PDB entry 7AU5 | X-ray diffraction, 2.20 A resolution | chains B and C of the 6 polymer chains in the assembly

== Chain B ==
Name: Tubulin beta-2B chain
Source organism: Bos taurus
UniProtKB: Q6B856 (TBB2B_BOVIN); the author numbering skips numbers that UniProt does not, so the offset changes along the chain: 1-42 = UniProt 1-42; 45-360 = UniProt 43-358; 369-455 = UniProt 359-445
Chain sequence (445 residues; each row starts with the number of its first residue; note: 10 numbers in that range are skipped by the numbering (no residue carries them; nothing is unmodelled there)):
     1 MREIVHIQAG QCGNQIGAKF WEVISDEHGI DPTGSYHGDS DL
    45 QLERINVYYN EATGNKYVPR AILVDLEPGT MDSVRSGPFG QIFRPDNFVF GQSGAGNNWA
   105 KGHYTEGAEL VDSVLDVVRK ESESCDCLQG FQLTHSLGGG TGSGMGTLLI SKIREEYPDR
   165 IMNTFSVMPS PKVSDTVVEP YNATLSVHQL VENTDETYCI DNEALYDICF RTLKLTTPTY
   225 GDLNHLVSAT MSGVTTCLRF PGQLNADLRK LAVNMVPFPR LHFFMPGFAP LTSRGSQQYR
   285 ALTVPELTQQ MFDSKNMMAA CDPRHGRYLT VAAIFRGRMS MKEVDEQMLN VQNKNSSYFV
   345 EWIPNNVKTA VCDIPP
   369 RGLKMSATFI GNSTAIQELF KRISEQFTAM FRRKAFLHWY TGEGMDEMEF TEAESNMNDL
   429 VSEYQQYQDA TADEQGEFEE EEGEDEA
Not modelled in the structure: 247-249, 279-280, 439-455
UniProt features mapped onto this chain:
  - motif: Met1 to Ile4 (MREI motif)
  - binding site (GTP): Gln11, Glu71, Ser140, Gly144, Thr145, Gly146, Asn206, Asn228
  - binding site (Mg(2+)): Glu71
  - modified residue: Ser40 (Phosphoserine), Thr57 (Phosphothreonine), Lys60 (N6-acetyllysine), Ser174 (Phosphoserine), Thr287 (Phosphothreonine), Thr292 (Phosphothreonine), Arg320 (Omega-N-methylarginine), Glu448 (5-glutamyl polyglutamate)
  - cross-link (Glycyl lysine isopeptide (Lys-Gly)): Lys60 (interchain with G-Cter in ubiquitin), Lys326 (interchain with G-Cter in ubiquitin)
Ion coordination: Mg2+: Gln11 (together with GDP); Ca2+ near Glu113 (its only coordinating residue here)
Small-molecule neighbours:
  - GDP (guanosine-5'-diphosphate): Gly10, Gln11, Cys12, Gln15, Ile16, Asp69, Ala99, Asn101, Ser140, Gly142, Gly143, Gly144, Thr145, Gly146, Ser147, Val171, Pro173, Val177, Asp179, Glu183, Asn206, Leu209, Tyr224, Leu227, Asn228
  - RYK ((5R)-5-[(1S)-4,5-dimethoxy-1,3-dihydro-2-benzofuran-1-yl]-N-ethyl-4-methoxy-7,8-dihydro-5H-[1,3]dioxolo[4,5-g]isoquinoline-6-carboxamide): Tyr202, Val238, Cys241, Leu242, Gly246, Ala250, Asp251, Lys254, Leu255, Asn258, Met259, Thr314, Val315, Ala316, Ala317, Ile318, Asn350, Lys352, Thr353, Ala354, Ile378
From the paper describing this entry:
  - binding site for RYK: Tyr202, Val238, Leu242, Ala250, Leu255, Met259
  - conformationally variable residues (order/disorder transition): Asn249

== Chain C ==
Name: Tubulin alpha-1B chain
Source organism: Bos taurus
UniProtKB: P81947 (TBA1B_BOVIN); numbering as in UniProt (aligned over 1-451)
Chain sequence (451 residues; numbered 1 to 451; the number before each row is that of its first residue):
     1 MRECISIHVG QAGVQIGNAC WELYCLEHGI QPDGQMPSDK TIGGGDDSFN TFFSETGAGK
    61 HVPRAVFVDL EPTVIDEVRT GTYRQLFHPE QLITGKEDAA NNYARGHYTI GKEIIDLVLD
   121 RIRKLADQCT GLQGFLVFHS FGGGTGSGFT SLLMERLSVD YGKKSKLEFS IYPAPQVSTA
   181 VVEPYNSILT THTTLEHSDC AFMVDNEAIY DICRRNLDIE RPTYTNLNRL ISQIVSSITA
   241 SLRFDGALNV DLTEFQTNLV PYPRIHFPLA TYAPVISAEK AYHEQLSVAE ITNACFEPAN
   301 QMVKCDPRHG KYMACCLLYR GDVVPKDVNA AIATIKTKRS IQFVDWCPTG FKVGINYQPP
   361 TVVPGGDLAK VQRAVCMLSN TTAIAEAWAR LDHKFDLMYA KRAFVHWYVG EGMEEGEFSE
   421 AREDMAALEK DYEEVGVDSV EGEGEEEGEE Y
Not modelled in the structure: 441-451
Ion coordination: Ca2+: Asp39, Thr41, Gly44, Glu55
Small-molecule neighbours: GTP (guanosine-5'-triphosphate): Gly10, Gln11, Ala12, Gln15, Ile16, Asp69, Asp98, Ala99, Ala100, Asn101, Ser140, Gly142, Gly143, Gly144, Thr145, Gly146, Ile171, Pro173, Val177, Ser178, Thr179, Glu183, Asn206, Tyr224, Leu227, Asn228, Ile231
From the paper describing this entry:
  - binding site for RYK: Val181

== How chain B and chain C interact ==
Pairs across the interface (38; chain B residue first):
  Gln96(B) - Met1(C)
  Gln96(B) - Arg2(C)  hydrogen bond (backbone-side chain)
  Ser97(B) - Arg2(C)
  Asn101(B) - Glu254(C)
  Asp179(B) - Glu254(C)
  Asp179(B) - Lys352(C)  hydrogen bond (backbone-side chain)
  Thr180(B) - Glu254(C)
  Thr180(B) - Asn258(C)
  Val181(B) - Asn258(C)  hydrogen bond (backbone-side chain)
  Val181(B) - Pro348(C)  hydrophobic
  Thr221(B) - Lys326(C)
  Ala397(B) - Trp346(C)
  Met398(B) - Trp346(C)
  Arg400(B) - Asp345(C)  salt bridge
  Arg400(B) - Ser439(C)  hydrogen bond
  Arg401(B) - Tyr262(C)  hydrogen bond (backbone-side chain)
  Arg401(B) - Asp345(C)  salt bridge
  Arg401(B) - Trp346(C)
  Arg401(B) - Glu434(C)  hydrogen bond (side chain-backbone)
  Arg401(B) - Val435(C)
  Arg401(B) - Val437(C)  hydrogen bond (side chain-backbone)
  Arg401(B) - Asp438(C)
  Arg401(B) - Ser439(C)  hydrogen bond
  Lys402(B) - Tyr262(C)
  Ala403(B) - Pro261(C)
  Ala403(B) - Tyr262(C)
  Ala403(B) - Trp346(C)  hydrophobic
  Phe404(B) - Thr257(C)
  Phe404(B) - Asn258(C)
  Phe404(B) - Val260(C)
  Phe404(B) - Pro261(C)  hydrogen bond (backbone-backbone)
  His406(B) - Val260(C)  hydrogen bond (side chain-backbone)
  His406(B) - Pro261(C)
  His406(B) - Tyr262(C)
  His406(B) - Pro263(C)
  Trp407(B) - Gln256(C)
  Trp407(B) - Thr257(C)  hydrogen bond (side chain-backbone)
  Trp407(B) - Val260(C)
Other interface residues (no listed pair), chain B (19 interface residues in all): Gly100, Val182, Leu405
Other interface residues (no listed pair), chain C (23 interface residues in all): Pro325, Asn329, Cys347

== Summary ==
19 residues of chain B face 23 of chain C across their interface; the contacts include 11 hydrogen bonds and 2
salt bridges. Polar pairs include Arg400(B)-Asp345(C), Arg401(B)-Asp345(C) and Gln96(B)-Arg2(C). Ligands of
chain B: GDP and compound RYK. The paper reports a binding site for RYK at Tyr202(B), Val238(B) and Val181(C)
among others; conformational variability at Asn249(B).
Chain B is Tubulin beta-2B chain and chain C is Tubulin alpha-1B chain, both from Bos taurus; the structure,
Tubulin-noscapine-analogue-14e complex, was determined by X-ray diffraction.
